Entry 6ZXK (electron microscopy, 3.80 A resolution); this record covers chains D and I of the 10 polymer chains in the assembly.

[Chain D]
Protein: Protective antigen
Source organism: Bacillus anthracis
UniProtKB: Q68GS1 (Q68GS1_BACAN); residues 0-735 here correspond to UniProt positions 1-736 (UniProt number = residue number + 1)
Sequence (759 residues; numbered -23 to 735; the number before each row is that of its first residue; numbers below 1 keep their minus sign (Met-23 is residue -23)):
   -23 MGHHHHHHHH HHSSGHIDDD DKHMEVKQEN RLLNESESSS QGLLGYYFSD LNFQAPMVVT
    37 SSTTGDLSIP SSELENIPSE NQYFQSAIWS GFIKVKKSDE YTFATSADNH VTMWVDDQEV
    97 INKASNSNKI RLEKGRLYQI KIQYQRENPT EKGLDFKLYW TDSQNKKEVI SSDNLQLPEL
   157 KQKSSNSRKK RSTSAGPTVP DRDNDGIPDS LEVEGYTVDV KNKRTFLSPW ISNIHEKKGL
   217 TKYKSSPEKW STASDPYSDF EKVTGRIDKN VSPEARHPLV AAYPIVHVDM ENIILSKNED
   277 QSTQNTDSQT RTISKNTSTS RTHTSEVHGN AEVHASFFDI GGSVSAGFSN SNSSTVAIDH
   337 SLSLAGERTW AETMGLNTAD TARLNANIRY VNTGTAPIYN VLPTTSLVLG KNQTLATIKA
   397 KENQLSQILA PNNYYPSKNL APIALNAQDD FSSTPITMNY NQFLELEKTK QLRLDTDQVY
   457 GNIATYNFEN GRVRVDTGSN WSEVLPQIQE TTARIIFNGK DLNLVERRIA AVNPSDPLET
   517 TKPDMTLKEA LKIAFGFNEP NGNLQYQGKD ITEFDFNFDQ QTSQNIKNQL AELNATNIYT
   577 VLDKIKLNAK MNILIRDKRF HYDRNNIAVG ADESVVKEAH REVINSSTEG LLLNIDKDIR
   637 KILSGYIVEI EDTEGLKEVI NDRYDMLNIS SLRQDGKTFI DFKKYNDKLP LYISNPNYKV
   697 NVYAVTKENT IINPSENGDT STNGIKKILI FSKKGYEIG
Disordered / not traced: -23 to 173, 275-286, 302-322, 735
Sequence notes: initiating methionine (-23); expression tag (-22 to -1)

[Chain I]
Protein: Lethal factor
Source organism: Bacillus anthracis
Notes: EC 3.4.24.83
UniProtKB: P15917 (LEF_BACAN); residues -32 to 776 here correspond to UniProt positions 1-809 (UniProt number = residue number + 33)
Sequence (809 residues; each row starts with the number of its first residue; numbers below 1 keep their minus sign (Met-32 is residue -32)):
   -32 MNIKKEFIKV ISMSCLVTAI TLSGPVFIPL VQGAGGHGDV GMHVKEKEKN KDENKRKDEE
    28 RNKTQEEHLK EIMKHIVKIE VKGEEAVKKE AAEKLLEKVP SDVLEMYKAI GGKIYIVDGD
    88 ITKHISLEAL SEDKKKIKDI YGKDALLHEH YVYAKEGYEP VLVIQSSEDY VENTEKALNV
   148 YYEIGKILSR DILSKINQPY QKFLDVLNTI KNASDSDGQD LLFTNQLKEH PTDFSVEFLE
   208 QNSNEVQEVF AKAFAYYIEP QHRDVLQLYA PEAFNYMDKF NEQEINLSLE ELKDQRMLAR
   268 YEKWEKIKQH YQHWSDSLSE EGRGLLKKLQ IPIEPKKDDI IHSLSQEEKE LLKRIQIDSS
   328 DFLSTEEKEF LKKLQIDIRD SLSEEEKELL NRIQVDSSNP LSEKEKEFLK KLKLDIQPYD
   388 INQRLQDTGG LIDSPSINLD VRKQYKRDIQ NIDALLHQSI GSTLYNKIYL YENMNINNLT
   448 ATLGADLVDS TDNTKINRGI FNEFKKNFKY SISSNYMIVD INERPALDNE RLKWRIQLSP
   508 DTRAGYLENG KLILQRNIGL EIKDVQIIKQ SEKEYIRIDA KVVPKSKIDT KIQEAQLNIN
   568 QEWNKALGLP KYTKLITFNV HNRYASNIVE SAYLILNEWK NNIQSDLIKK VTNYLVDGNG
   628 RFVFTDITLP NIAEQYTHQD EIYEQVHSKG LYVPESRSIL LHGPSKGVEL RNDSEGFIHE
   688 FGHAVDDYAG YLLDKNQSDL VTNSKKFIDI FKEEGSNLTS YGRTNEAEFF AEAFRLMHST
   748 DHAERLKVQK NAPKTFQFIN DQIKFIINS
Disordered / not traced: -32 to 31, 339-342, 346-367, 398-400, 430-432, 774-776
Curated features (UniProtKB/Swiss-Prot):
  - region: Arg263 to Gln297 (IIA)
  - active site: Glu687 (Proton acceptor)
  - binding site (Zn(2+)): His686, His690, Tyr728, Glu735

[How chain D and chain I interact]
Contacting residue pairs (21; chain D residue first):
  Arg178(D) - His42(I)
  Arg178(D) - Ile43(I)
  Asn180(D) - His35(I)  hydrogen bond
  Glu190(D) - Asn140(I)
  Glu190(D) - Thr141(I)  hydrogen bond (side chain-backbone)
  Glu190(D) - Glu142(I)  hydrogen bond (side chain-backbone)
  Asp195(D) - Tyr236(I)  hydrogen bond
  Phe202(D) - Leu235(I)  hydrophobic
  Phe202(D) - Tyr236(I)
  Ser204(D) - Val232(I)
  Pro205(D) - Gln228(I)
  Pro205(D) - His229(I)
  Pro205(D) - Val232(I)
  Ile207(D) - Tyr223(I)
  Ser208(D) - Tyr108(I)
  Ser208(D) - Lys110(I)  hydrogen bond
  Asn209(D) - Asp187(I)  hydrogen bond (side chain-backbone)
  Ile210(D) - Asp187(I)
  Ile210(D) - Leu188(I)
  His211(D) - Tyr236(I)  hydrogen bond
  Lys213(D) - Asp187(I)
Also at the interface, not in a pair above, chain D (17 interface residues in all): Asp177, Ser186, Lys197, Trp206
Also at the interface, not in a pair above, chain I (19 interface residues in all): Ile39, Glu139, Asp184

[Overview]
17 residues of chain D face 19 of chain I across their interface, with 7 hydrogen bonds. Among the polar pairs
are Asn180(D)-His35(I), Glu190(D)-Thr141(I) and Glu190(D)-Glu142(I). Curated annotation (UniProt) lists
active-site residue Glu687(I) and 4 Zn2+-binding residues on chain I.
Here chain D is Protective antigen and chain I is Lethal factor, both from Bacillus anthracis. Entry 6ZXK
(Fully-loaded anthrax lethal toxin in its heptameric pre-pore state and PA7LF(2+1B) arrangement) was
determined by electron microscopy together with 6ZXJ and 6ZXL from the same study.
